PDB entry 3S1M | X-ray diffraction, 3.13 A resolution | chains A and E of the 12 polymer chains in the assembly

== Chain A ==
Molecule: DNA-directed RNA polymerase II subunit RPB1
Source organism: Saccharomyces cerevisiae
Notes: EC 2.7.7.6
UniProt: P04050 (RPB1_YEAST); residues 1-1733 here = UniProt positions 1-1733
Sequence (1733 residues; row label = number of the first residue in the row):
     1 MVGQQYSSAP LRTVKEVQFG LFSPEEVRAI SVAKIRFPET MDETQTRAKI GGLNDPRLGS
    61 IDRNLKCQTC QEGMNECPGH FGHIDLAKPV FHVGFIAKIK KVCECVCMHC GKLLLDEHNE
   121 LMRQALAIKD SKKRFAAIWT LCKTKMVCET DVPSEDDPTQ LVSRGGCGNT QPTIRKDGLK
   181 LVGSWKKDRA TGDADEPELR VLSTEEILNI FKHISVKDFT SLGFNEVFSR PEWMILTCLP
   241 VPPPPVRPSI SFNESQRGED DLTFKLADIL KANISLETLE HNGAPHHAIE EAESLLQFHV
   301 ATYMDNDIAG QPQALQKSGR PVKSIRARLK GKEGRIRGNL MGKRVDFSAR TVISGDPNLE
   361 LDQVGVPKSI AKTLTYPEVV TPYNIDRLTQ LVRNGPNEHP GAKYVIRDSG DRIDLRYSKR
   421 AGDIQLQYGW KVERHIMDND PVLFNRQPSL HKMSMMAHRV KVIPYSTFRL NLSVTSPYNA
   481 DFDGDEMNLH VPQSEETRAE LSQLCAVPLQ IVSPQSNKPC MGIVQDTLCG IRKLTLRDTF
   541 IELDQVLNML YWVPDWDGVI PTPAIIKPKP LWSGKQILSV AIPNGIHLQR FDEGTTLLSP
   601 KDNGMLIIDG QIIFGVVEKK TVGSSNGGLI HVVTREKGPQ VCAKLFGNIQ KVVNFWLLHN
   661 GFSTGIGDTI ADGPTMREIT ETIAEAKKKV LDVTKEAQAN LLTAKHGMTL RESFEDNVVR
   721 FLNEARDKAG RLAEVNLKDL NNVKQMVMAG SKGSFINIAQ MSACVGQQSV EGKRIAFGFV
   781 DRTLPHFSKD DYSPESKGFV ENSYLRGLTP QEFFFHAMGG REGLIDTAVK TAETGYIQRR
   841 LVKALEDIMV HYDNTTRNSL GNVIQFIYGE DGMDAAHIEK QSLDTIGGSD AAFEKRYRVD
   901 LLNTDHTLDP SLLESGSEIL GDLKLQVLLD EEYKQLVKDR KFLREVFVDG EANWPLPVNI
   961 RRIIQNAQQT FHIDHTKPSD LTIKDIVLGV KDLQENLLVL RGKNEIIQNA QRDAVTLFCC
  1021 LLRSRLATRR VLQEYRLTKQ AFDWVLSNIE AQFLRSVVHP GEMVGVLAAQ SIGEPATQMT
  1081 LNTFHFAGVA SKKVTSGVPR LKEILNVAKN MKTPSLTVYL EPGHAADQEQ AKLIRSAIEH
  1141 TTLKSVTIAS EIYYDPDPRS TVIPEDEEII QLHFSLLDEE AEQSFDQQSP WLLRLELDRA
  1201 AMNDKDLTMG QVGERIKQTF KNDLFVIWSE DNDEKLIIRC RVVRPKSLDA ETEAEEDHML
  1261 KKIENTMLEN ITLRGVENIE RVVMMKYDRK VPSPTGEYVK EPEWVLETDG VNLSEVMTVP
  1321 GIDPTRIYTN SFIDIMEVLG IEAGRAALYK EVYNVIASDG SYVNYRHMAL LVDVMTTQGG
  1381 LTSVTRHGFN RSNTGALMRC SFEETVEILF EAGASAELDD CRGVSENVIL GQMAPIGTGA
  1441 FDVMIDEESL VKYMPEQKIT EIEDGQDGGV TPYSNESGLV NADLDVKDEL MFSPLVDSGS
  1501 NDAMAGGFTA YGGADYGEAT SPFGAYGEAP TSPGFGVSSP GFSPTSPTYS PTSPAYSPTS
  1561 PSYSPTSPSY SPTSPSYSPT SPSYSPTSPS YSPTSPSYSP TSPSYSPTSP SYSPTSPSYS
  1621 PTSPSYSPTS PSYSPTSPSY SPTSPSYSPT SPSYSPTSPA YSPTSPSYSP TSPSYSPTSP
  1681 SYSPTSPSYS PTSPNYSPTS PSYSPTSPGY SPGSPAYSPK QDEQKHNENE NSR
Not modelled in the structure: 1-2, 155-160, 187-198, 1177-1186, 1244-1253, 1446-1733
Curated features (UniProtKB/Swiss-Prot):
  - region: P248 to D260 (Lid loop), N306 to K323 (Rudder loop), P810 to E822 (Bridging helix)
  - binding site (Zn(2+)): C67, C70, C77, H80, C107, C110, C148, C167
  - binding site (Mg(2+)): D481, D483, D485
  - modified residue: T1471 (Phosphothreonine)
  - cross-link (Glycyl lysine isopeptide (Lys-Gly)): K695 (interchain with G-Cter in ubiquitin), K1246 (interchain with G-Cter in ubiquitin), K1350 (interchain with G-Cter in ubiquitin)
  - natural variant: S1653 to P1659 (deletion: In strain: A364A)
  - mutagenesis: K1246 (K1246R: Impairs ubiquitination during transcription stress)

== Chain E ==
Molecule: DNA-directed RNA polymerases I, II, and III subunit RPABC1
Source organism: Saccharomyces cerevisiae
UniProt: P20434 (RPAB1_YEAST); residue numbers follow UniProt; this construct covers 1-215
Sequence (215 residues; row label = number of the first residue in the row):
     1 MDQENERNIS RLWRAFRTVK EMVKDRGYFI TQEEVELPLE DFKAKYCDSM GRPQRKMMSF
    61 QANPTEESIS KFPDMGSLWV EFCDEPSVGV KTMKTFVIHI QEKNFQTGIF VYQNNITPSA
   121 MKLVPSIPPA TIETFNEAAL VVNITHHELV PKHIRLSSDE KRELLKRYRL KESQLPRIQR
   181 ADPVALYLGL KRGEVVKIIR KSETSGRYAS YRICM
Not modelled in the structure: 1

== Chain A / chain E interface ==
Contacting residue pairs (96):
  I128(A) - R192(E)
  D853(A) - R169(E)
  R857(A) - Y168(E)  hydrogen bond (side chain-backbone)
  R857(A) - R169(E)
  R857(A) - L170(E)
  R857(A) - Q174(E)
  L860(A) - Q174(E)  hydrogen bond (backbone-side chain)
  G861(A) - Q174(E)  hydrogen bond (backbone-side chain)
  N862(A) - S173(E)
  N862(A) - Q174(E)
  V863(A) - L170(E)  hydrophobic
  V863(A) - Q174(E)  hydrogen bond (backbone-backbone)
  V863(A) - P176(E)
  Q865(A) - Y208(E)
  F866(A) - Y168(E)
  F866(A) - Y208(E)  hydrogen bond (backbone-side chain)
  F866(A) - A209(E)
  F866(A) - S210(E)
  F866(A) - Y211(E)
  I867(A) - Y208(E)  hydrophobic
  G869(A) - T204(E)  hydrogen bond (backbone-side chain)
  E870(A) - R200(E)  salt bridge
  E870(A) - S202(E)  hydrogen bond
  E870(A) - T204(E)
  E870(A) - S205(E)  hydrogen bond (backbone-side chain)
  E870(A) - Y208(E)
  D871(A) - T204(E)
  F942(A) - G206(E)
  F942(A) - R207(E)
  V946(A) - K201(E)
  V946(A) - S202(E)
  F947(A) - E203(E)
  W954(A) - E203(E)
  N1004(A) - R167(E)
  I1006(A) - E163(E)
  I1006(A) - R167(E)
  I1006(A) - Y168(E)  hydrophobic
  I1007(A) - R167(E)
  I1007(A) - Y168(E)
  D1013(A) - S205(E)
  D1013(A) - R207(E)
  A1014(A) - S205(E)
  T1016(A) - S205(E)
  L1017(A) - E203(E)
  L1017(A) - T204(E)
  L1017(A) - S205(E)  hydrogen bond (backbone-backbone)
  L1017(A) - G206(E)
  M1317(A) - V142(E)
  M1317(A) - I144(E)  hydrophobic
  T1318(A) - R11(E)  hydrogen bond
  T1318(A) - R14(E)  hydrogen bond (backbone-side chain)
  T1318(A) - A138(E)
  T1318(A) - V141(E)
  T1318(A) - V142(E)
  P1324(A) - V142(E)  hydrophobic
  P1324(A) - H147(E)  hydrogen bond (backbone-side chain)
  T1325(A) - H146(E)  hydrogen bond (side chain-backbone)
  T1325(A) - H147(E)  hydrogen bond (backbone-side chain)
  T1325(A) - E148(E)  hydrogen bond (backbone-backbone)
  R1326(A) - E148(E)
  I1327(A) - H147(E)
  I1335(A) - L149(E)  hydrophobic
  E1337(A) - P183(E)
  V1338(A) - I144(E)
  V1338(A) - P183(E)
  L1339(A) - I144(E)
  L1339(A) - H147(E)
  L1339(A) - V150(E)
  L1339(A) - V184(E)
  G1340(A) - D182(E)
  G1340(A) - P183(E)
  I1341(A) - D182(E)  hydrogen bond (backbone-side chain)
  I1341(A) - R212(E)
  E1342(A) - P151(E)
  E1342(A) - H153(E)
  E1342(A) - I198(E)
  E1342(A) - R200(E)  salt bridge
  E1342(A) - S210(E)
  E1342(A) - R212(E)  salt bridge
  A1343(A) - L149(E)
  A1343(A) - V150(E)  hydrophobic
  R1345(A) - R200(E)
  A1346(A) - L149(E)  hydrophobic
  A1347(A) - L149(E)  hydrophobic
  Y1349(A) - E203(E)  hydrogen bond
  Y1365(A) - E203(E)
  Y1365(A) - T204(E)
  D1373(A) - R200(E)  salt bridge
  T1376(A) - R212(E)  hydrogen bond (backbone-side chain)
  T1377(A) - P176(E)
  T1377(A) - R177(E)  hydrogen bond (backbone-backbone)
  T1377(A) - R212(E)
  Q1378(A) - R177(E)
  Q1378(A) - M215(E)
  G1379(A) - R177(E)
  G1379(A) - Q179(E)
Also at the interface, not in a pair above, chain A (57 interface residues in all): L121, T855, P955, L956, A1010, V1319, Y1328, M1336, N1393
Also at the interface, not in a pair above, chain E (46 interface residues in all): K122, L164, L175, I178

== In short ==
57 residues of chain A face 46 of chain E across their interface; the contacts include 19 hydrogen bonds and 4
salt bridges. Polar pairs include E870(A)-R200(E), E1342(A)-R200(E) and E1342(A)-R212(E). UniProt lists 8
Zn2+-binding residues, 3 Mg2+-binding residues and one mutagenesis site on chain A.
Here chain A is DNA-directed RNA polymerase II subunit RPB1 and chain E is DNA-directed RNA polymerases I, II,
and III subunit RPABC1, both from Saccharomyces cerevisiae. Entry 3S1M (RNA Polymerase II Initiation Complex
with a 5-nt RNA (variant 1)) was determined by X-ray diffraction together with 3RZD, 3RZO, 3S14, 3S15, 3S16,
3S17 and 5 further entries from the same study.
